3PCA - chains M and P of the 12 polymer chains in the assembly; structure by X-ray diffraction, 2.20 A resolution.

# Chain M (and P)
Name: Protocatechuate 3,4-dioxygenase
Organism: Pseudomonas putida
Notes: EC 1.13.11.3; chain P of this document is another copy of the same molecule, construct and numbering; everything in this record applies to it too
UniProt: P00437 (PCXB_PSEPU); residues 301-538 here correspond to UniProt positions 1-238 (UniProt number = residue number - 300)
Sequence (238 residues; numbered 301 to 538; the number before each row is that of its first residue):
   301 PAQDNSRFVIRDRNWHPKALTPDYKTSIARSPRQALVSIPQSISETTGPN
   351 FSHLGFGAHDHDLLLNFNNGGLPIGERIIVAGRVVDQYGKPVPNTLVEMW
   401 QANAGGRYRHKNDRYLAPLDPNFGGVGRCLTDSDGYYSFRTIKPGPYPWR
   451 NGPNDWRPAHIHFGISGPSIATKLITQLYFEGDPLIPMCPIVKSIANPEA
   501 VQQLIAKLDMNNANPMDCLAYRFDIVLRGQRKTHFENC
Unresolved in the structure: 368-370, 537-538
Covalent attachments: beta-mercaptoethanol (BME) linked to C429
Metal / ion sites: Fe ion: Y408, H460, H462 (together with 3,4-dihydroxybenzoic acid)
Small-molecule neighbours:
  - 3,4-dihydroxybenzoic acid (DHB), molecule 1: L320, P332, R333
  - 3,4-dihydroxybenzoic acid (DHB), molecule 2: L320, P322, I328, R333
  - 3,4-dihydroxybenzoic acid (DHB), molecule 3: Y324, Y408, Y447, W449, R457, H460, H462, Q477, I491

# Chain M / chain P interface
Contacting residue pairs - 63 pairs, chain M then chain P:
  L372(M) - P418(P)
  P373(M) - P418(P)
  I374(M) - I374(P)  hydrophobic
  I374(M) - P418(P)  hydrophobic
  I374(M) - L419(P)
  G375(M) - A404(P)
  G375(M) - G405(P)
  E376(M) - A404(P)
  E376(M) - G405(P)
  E376(M) - G445(P)
  E376(M) - P446(P)
  R377(M) - Y415(P)
  R377(M) - L416(P)
  A404(M) - G375(P)
  A404(M) - E376(P)
  G405(M) - G375(P)
  Y415(M) - R377(P)
  Y415(M) - M516(P)
  Y415(M) - D517(P)  hydrogen bond (side chain-backbone)
  L416(M) - R377(P)
  L416(M) - M516(P)
  P418(M) - P373(P)
  P418(M) - I374(P)  hydrophobic
  L419(M) - I374(P)
  D420(M) - I374(P)
  G445(M) - E376(P)
  P446(M) - E376(P)
  P446(M) - L519(P)  hydrophobic
  P448(M) - M516(P)  hydrophobic
  W449(M) - M516(P)
  P453(M) - P515(P)
  N454(M) - M510(P)  hydrogen bond (side chain-backbone)
  N454(M) - P515(P)
  W456(M) - M510(P)
  W456(M) - N514(P)
  W456(M) - D517(P)
  W456(M) - C518(P)
  W456(M) - L519(P)  hydrophobic
  E481(M) - P484(P)
  G482(M) - G482(P)
  P484(M) - E481(P)
  P484(M) - L508(P)  hydrophobic
  L485(M) - L508(P)  hydrophobic
  L485(M) - L519(P)  hydrophobic
  M488(M) - L508(P)  hydrophobic
  L508(M) - L485(P)  hydrophobic
  L508(M) - M488(P)  hydrophobic
  M510(M) - N454(P)  hydrogen bond (backbone-side chain)
  M510(M) - W456(P)
  M510(M) - M488(P)  hydrophobic
  N514(M) - W456(P)
  P515(M) - P453(P)
  P515(M) - N454(P)
  M516(M) - Y415(P)
  M516(M) - L416(P)
  M516(M) - P448(P)  hydrophobic
  M516(M) - W449(P)
  M516(M) - R450(P)
  D517(M) - Y415(P)  hydrogen bond (backbone-side chain)
  D517(M) - W456(P)
  C518(M) - W456(P)
  L519(M) - W456(P)  hydrophobic
  L519(M) - L485(P)  hydrophobic
Other interface residues (no listed pair), chain M (37 interface residues in all): P421, R450, A513, Y521
Other interface residues (no listed pair), chain P (37 interface residues in all): L372, D420, P444, A513, Y521

# Overview
Chain M and chain P each contribute 37 residues to their interface; the contacts include 4 hydrogen bonds.
Polar pairs include Y415(M)-D517(P) and N454(M)-M510(P). Chain M binds 3 copies of 3,4-dihydroxybenzoic acid.
The Fe ion site is built by Y408(M), H460(M) and H462(M).
Chain M and chain P are both Protocatechuate 3,4-dioxygenase (Pseudomonas putida); the structure, Structure of
protocatechuate 3,4-dioxygenase complexed with 3,4-dihydroxybenzoate, was determined by X-ray diffraction
together with 3PCJ, 3PCK, 3PCL and 3PCM from the same study.
